5AZ8 - chains A and B; structure by X-ray diffraction, 1.70 A resolution.

# Chain A
Molecule: Maltose-binding periplasmic protein, Mitochondrial import receptor subunit TOM20 homolog
Organism: Escherichia coli (strain K12)
UniProt: chimeric construct of P0AEX9, Q62760: residues 3-370 from P0AEX9 (MALE_ECOLI) positions 27-394 (UniProt number = residue number + 24); residues 375-436 from Q62760 positions 65-126 (UniProt number = residue number - 310)
Amino-acid sequence (435 residues; row label = number of the first residue in the row):
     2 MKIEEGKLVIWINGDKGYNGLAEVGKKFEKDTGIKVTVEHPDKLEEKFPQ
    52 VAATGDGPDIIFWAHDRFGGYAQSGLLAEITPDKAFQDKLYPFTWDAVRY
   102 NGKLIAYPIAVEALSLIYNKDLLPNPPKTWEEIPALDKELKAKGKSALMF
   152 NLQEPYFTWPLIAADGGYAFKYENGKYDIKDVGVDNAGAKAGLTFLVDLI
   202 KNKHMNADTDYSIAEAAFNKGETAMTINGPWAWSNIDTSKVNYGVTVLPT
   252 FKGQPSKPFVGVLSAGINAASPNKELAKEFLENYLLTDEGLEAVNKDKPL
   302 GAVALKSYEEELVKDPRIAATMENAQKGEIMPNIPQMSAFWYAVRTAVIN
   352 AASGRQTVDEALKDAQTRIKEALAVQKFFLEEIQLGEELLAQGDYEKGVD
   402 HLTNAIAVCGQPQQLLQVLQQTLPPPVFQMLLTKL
Not modelled in the structure: 2-3
Construct notes: initiating methionine (2); engineered mutation Val-314 (Ala338 in P0AEX9); linker (371-374)
Curated features (UniProtKB/Swiss-Prot):
  - cross-link: Lys-378 (Glycyl lysine isopeptide (Lys-Gly) (interchain with G-Cter in ubiquitin))

# Chain B
Molecule: peptide GPRLSRLLSYAGC
Amino-acid sequence (13 residues; row label = number of the first residue in the row):
     7 GPRLSRLLSYAGX
Not modelled in the structure: 7
Modified residues: CY3 (2-amino-3-mercapto-propionamide) at position 19
Residues lining bound ligands: acetylamino-acetic acid (AAC): Pro-8, Arg-9, Leu-10, Ser-11

# How chain A and chain B interact
Contacting residue pairs (22):
  Ala-54(A) with Arg-12(B)
  Gln-74(A) with Pro-8(B); Ser-11(B)
  Ser-75(A) with Pro-8(B); Ser-11(B); Arg-12(B), hydrogen bond (backbone-side chain)
  Gly-76(A) with Pro-8(B)
  Ala-340(A) with Tyr-16(B), hydrophobic
  Tyr-343(A) with Tyr-16(B), hydrophobic
  Ala-344(A) with Tyr-16(B)
  Arg-369(A) with Tyr-16(B), hydrogen bond
  Phe-380(A) with Leu-14(B), hydrophobic; CY3_19(B)
  Leu-381(A) with Leu-10(B), hydrophobic
  Ile-384(A) with Leu-10(B), hydrophobic
  Cys-410(A) with CY3_19(B), disulfide
  Gly-411(A) with CY3_19(B), hydrogen bond (backbone-backbone)
  Gln-412(A) with CY3_19(B), hydrogen bond (backbone-backbone)
  Gln-415(A) with Leu-13(B)
  Leu-416(A) with Leu-13(B), hydrophobic
  Val-419(A) with Arg-9(B)
  Gln-422(A) with Arg-9(B), hydrogen bond
Other interface residues (no listed pair), chain A (22 interface residues in all): Leu-77, Ala-373, Gln-377, Val-409
Other interface residues (no listed pair), chain B (10 interface residues in all): Ser-15
Cross-chain cystine bridges: Cys-410(A)/CY3_19(B)
From the paper, about this interface:
  - interface residues, chain A: Cys-410(A)

# In short
22 residues of chain A and 10 residues of chain B are in contact; the contacts include 1 disulfide bond and 5
hydrogen bonds. Among the polar pairs are Ser-75(A)/Arg-12(B), Arg-369(A)/Tyr-16(B) and Gln-422(A)/Arg-9(B).
Bound to chain B: acetylamino-acetic acid. From the paper: the interface residue Cys-410(A).
Chain A is Maltose-binding periplasmic protein, Mitochondrial import receptor subunit TOM20 homolog
(Escherichia coli (strain K12)) and chain B is peptide GPRLSRLLSYAGC; the structure, Crystal structure of
MBP-Tom20 fusion protein tethered with ALDH presequence via a disulfide bond, was determined by X-ray
diffraction (same publication as 5AZ6, 5AZ7, 5AZ9 and 5AZA).
